PDB entry 5NO2 | electron microscopy, 5.16 A resolution (low resolution: residue-level contacts below are approximate; hydrogen-bond / salt-bridge calls are withheld) | chains A and I of the 19 polymer chains in the assembly

Chain A:
Molecule: 16S ribosomal RNA
From: Escherichia coli K-12
Sequence (1534 nucleotides; each row starts with the number of its first residue):
     1 AAAUUGAAGA GUUUGAUCAU GGCUCAGAUU GAACGCUGGC GGCAGGCCUA ACACAUGCAA
    61 GUCGAACGGU AACAGGAAGA AGCUUGCUUC UUUGCUGACG AGUGGCGGAC GGGUGAGUAA
   121 UGUCUGGGAA ACUGCCUGAU GGAGGGGGAU AACUACUGGA AACGGUAGCU AAUACCGCAU
   181 AACGUCGCAA GACCAAAGAG GGGGACCUUC GGGCCUCUUG CCAUCGGAUG UGCCCAGAUG
   241 GGAUUAGCUA GUAGGUGGGG UAACGGCUCA CCUAGGCGAC GAUCCCUAGC UGGUCUGAGA
   301 GGAUGACCAG CCACACUGGA ACUGAGACAC GGUCCAGACU CCUACGGGAG GCAGCAGUGG
   361 GGAAUAUUGC ACAAUGGGCG CAAGCCUGAU GCAGCCAUGC CGCGUGUAUG AAGAAGGCCU
   421 UCGGGUUGUA AAGUACUUUC AGCGGGGAGG AAGGGAGUAA AGUUAAUACC UUUGCUCAUU
   481 GACGUUACCC GCAGAAGAAG CACCGGCUAA CUCCGUGCCA GCAGCCXCGG UAAUACGGAG
   541 GGUGCAAGCG UUAAUCGGAA UUACUGGGCG UAAAGCGCAC GCAGGCGGUU UGUUAAGUCA
   601 GAUGUGAAAU CCCCGGGCUC AACCUGGGAA CUGCAUCUGA UACUGGCAAG CUUGAGUCUC
   661 GUAGAGGGGG GUAGAAUUCC AGGUGUAGCG GUGAAAUGCG UAGAGAUCUG GAGGAAUACC
   721 GGUGGCGAAG GCGGCCCCCU GGACGAAGAC UGACGCUCAG GUGCGAAAGC GUGGGGAGCA
   781 AACAGGAUUA GAUACCCUGG UAGUCCACGC CGUAAACGAU GUCGACUUGG AGGUUGUGCC
   841 CUUGAGGCGU GGCUUCCGGA GCUAACGCGU UAAGUCGACC GCCUGGGGAG UACGGCCGCA
   901 AGGUUAAAAC UCAAAUGAAU UGACGGGGGC CCGCACAAGC GGUGGAGCAU GUGGUUUAAU
   961 UCGAUGXAAC GCGAAGAACC UUACCUGGUC UUGACAUCCA CGGAAGUUUU CAGAGAUGAG
  1021 AAUGUGCCUU CGGGAACCGU GAGACAGGUG CUGCAUGGCU GUCGUCAGCU CGUGUUGUGA
  1081 AAUGUUGGGU UAAGUCCCGC AACGAGCGCA ACCCUUAUCC UUUGUUGCCA GCGGUCCGGC
  1141 CGGGAACUCA AAGGAGACUG CCAGUGAUAA ACUGGAGGAA GGUGGGGAUG ACGUCAAGUC
  1201 AUCAUGGCCC UUACGACCAG GGCUACACAC GUGCUACAAU GGCGCAUACA AAGAGAAGCG
  1261 ACCUCGCGAG AGCAAGCGGA CCUCAUAAAG UGCGUCGUAG UCCGGAUUGG AGUCUGCAAC
  1321 UCGACUCCAU GAAGUCGGAA UCGCUAGUAA UCGUGGAUCA GAAUGCCACG GUGAAUACGU
  1381 UCCCGGGCCU UGUACACACC GCCCGUXACA CCAUGGGAGU GGGUUGCAAA AGAAGUAGGU
  1441 AGCUUAACCU UCGGGAGGGC GCUUACCACU UUGUGAUUCA UGACUGGGGU GAAGUCGUAA
  1501 CAAGGUAACC GUAGGGGAAC CUGCGGUUGG AUCA
Modified / non-standard residues: PSU (pseudouridine-5'-monophosphate) at position 516, G7M (N7-methyl-guanosine-5'-monophosphate) at position 527, 2MG (2N-methylguanosine-5'-monophosphate) at position 966, 5MC (5-methylcytidine-5'-monophosphate) at position 967, 2MG (2N-methylguanosine-5'-monophosphate) at position 1207, 4OC (4n,o2'-methylcytidine-5'-monophosphate) at position 1402, 5MC (5-methylcytidine-5'-monophosphate) at position 1407, UR3 (3-methyluridine-5'-monophoshate) at position 1498, 2MG (2N-methylguanosine-5'-monophosphate) at position 1516, MA6 (6N-dimethyladenosine-5'-monophoshate) at position 1518, MA6 (6N-dimethyladenosine-5'-monophoshate) at position 1519
Bound ions: Mg2+ site 1 near G21 (its only coordinating residue here); Mg2+ site 2 near G100 (its only coordinating residue here); Mg2+ site 3: G113, C308; Mg2+ site 4 near U114 (its only coordinating residue here); Mg2+ site 5: A116, G117, G289; Mg2+ site 6: G145, A197; Mg2+ site 7: A174, C175; Mg2+ site 8: U180, C194, A195; Mg2+ site 9 near C328 (its only coordinating residue here); Mg2+ site 10 near A329 (its only coordinating residue here); Mg2+ site 11 near C352 (its only coordinating residue here); Mg2+ site 12 near C355 (its only coordinating residue here); 32 more Mg2+ sites not listed

Chain I:
Protein: 30S ribosomal protein S9
From: Escherichia coli (strain K12)
UniProt: P0A7X3 (RS9_ECOLI); residues 4-130 here = UniProt positions 4-130
Amino-acid sequence (127 residues; numbered 4 to 130; the number before each row is that of its first residue):
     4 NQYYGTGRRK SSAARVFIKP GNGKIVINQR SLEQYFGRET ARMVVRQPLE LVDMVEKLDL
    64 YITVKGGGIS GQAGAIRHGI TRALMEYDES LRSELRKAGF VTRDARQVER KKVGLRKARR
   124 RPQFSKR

Interface between chain A and chain I:
Residue-residue contacts - 97 pairs, chain A then chain I:
  G942(A) with Gln126(I)
  2MG_966(A) with Arg130(I)
  5MC_967(A) with Phe127(I)
  A968(A) with Phe127(I)
  U1116(A) with Gln110(I)
  A1117(A) with Arg106(I); Ala108(I)
  U1118(A) with Arg11(I); Arg85(I); Arg106(I)
  C1119(A) with Arg85(I)
  C1129(A) with Lys68(I)
  A1130(A) with Phe20(I); Tyr64(I)
  C1147(A) with Tyr7(I); Arg18(I)
  U1148(A) with Tyr7(I); Thr9(I); Arg11(I); Ala16(I); Arg18(I)
  C1149(A) with Arg11(I)
  G1178(A) with Arg95(I); Arg99(I)
  A1179(A) with Thr105(I); Arg106(I)
  A1180(A) with Arg99(I); Thr105(I)
  G1186(A) with Arg113(I)
  G1187(A) with Arg113(I); Lys115(I)
  G1233(A) with Arg119(I); Pro125(I); Gln126(I)
  C1234(A) with Arg119(I)
  C1249(A) with Tyr38(I); Gly69(I); Gly70(I); Gly71(I); Gln75(I)
  A1250(A) with Ser14(I); Lys68(I); Gly69(I); Gly70(I)
  A1251(A) with Ser14(I); Gly69(I)
  U1291(A) with Gly40(I)
  C1342(A) with Gln126(I); Phe127(I); Lys129(I)
  G1343(A) with Arg122(I); Arg123(I); Arg124(I); Phe127(I)
  C1344(A) with Arg122(I)
  U1345(A) with Arg122(I)
  G1347(A) with Arg12(I); Lys13(I); Asp107(I); Arg109(I); Gln110(I)
  U1348(A) with Val111(I); Glu112(I); Arg122(I)
  A1349(A) with Lys120(I); Ala121(I); Arg122(I); Arg123(I)
  A1350(A) with Lys120(I); Arg123(I)
  U1351(A) with Lys120(I)
  C1366(A) with Arg119(I)
  C1367(A) with Lys114(I); Lys115(I); Val116(I); Gly117(I); Leu118(I)
  A1368(A) with Arg113(I); Lys114(I); Lys115(I); Val116(I)
  C1369(A) with Arg113(I); Lys114(I)
  G1370(A) with Ser14(I); Val111(I)
  G1371(A) with Lys13(I); Ser14(I); Gly70(I); Gly71(I)
  U1372(A) with Arg41(I); Gly71(I); Ile72(I); Ser73(I); Gly74(I)
  G1373(A) with Lys13(I); Arg41(I); Ser73(I)
Also at the interface, not in a pair above, chain A (51 interface residues in all): C1128, A1146, G1184, U1232, A1248, A1289, G1290, U1341, A1346, C1384
Also at the interface, not in a pair above, chain I (51 interface residues in all): Val104, Ser128

Summary:
The chain A/chain I interface involves 51 residues from each chain. G113(A) and C308(A) coordinate Mg2+ site
3. A116(A), G117(A) and G289(A) form the Mg2+ site 5.
Chain A is 16S ribosomal RNA (Escherichia coli K-12) and chain I is 30S ribosomal protein S9 (Escherichia coli
(strain K12)); the structure, RsgA-GDPNP bound to the 30S ribosomal subunit (RsgA assembly intermediate), was
determined by electron microscopy together with 5NO4 from the same study.
